PDB entry 7PIS | electron microscopy, 15.00 A resolution (very low resolution: no residue pairs are listed; an interface is given only as per-side residue counts) | chains c and 3 of the 56 polymer chains in the assembly

# Chain c
Molecule: 50S ribosomal protein L4
From: Mycoplasma pneumoniae M129
UniProt: P75579 (RL4_MYCPN); residues 1-212 here = UniProt positions 1-212
Amino-acid sequence (212 residues; each row starts with the number of its first residue):
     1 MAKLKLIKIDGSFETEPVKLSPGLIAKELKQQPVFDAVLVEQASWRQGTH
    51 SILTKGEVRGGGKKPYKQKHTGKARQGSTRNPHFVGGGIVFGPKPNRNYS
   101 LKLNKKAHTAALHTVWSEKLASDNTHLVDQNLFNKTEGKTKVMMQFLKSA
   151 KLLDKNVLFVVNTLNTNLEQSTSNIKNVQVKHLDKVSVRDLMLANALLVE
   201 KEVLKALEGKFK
Disordered / not traced: 1, 212

# Chain 3
Molecule: 23S ribosomal RNA
From: Mycoplasma pneumoniae M129
Sequence (2907 nucleotides; row label = number of the first residue in the row):
     1 UACAAUAAGUUACUAAGGGCUUAUGGUGGAUGCCUUGGCACUAAUAGGCG
    51 AUGAAGGACGUGUUAACCUGCGAUAAGCUUCGGGUAGGUGGUAAGAACCU
   101 CAGAUCCGGAGAUUUCCGAAUGGAGCAAUCCGGUAGUUGGAAACAGCUAU
   151 CAUUAAUUGAUGAAUAAAUAGUCAAUUAAAGCAAUACGUGGUGAAGUGAA
   201 ACAUCUCAGUAGCCACAGGAAAAGAAAACGAAUGUGAUUCCGUGUGUAGU
   251 GGCGAGCGAAAGCGGAACAGGCCAAACUUAUCAUUAGAUAGGGGUUGUAG
   301 GGCUUGCAAUGUGGACUUGAAAACGAUAGAAGAAGCUGUUGGAAAGCAGC
   351 GCGCAAAAGGGUGAUAGCCCCGUAUUUGAAAUUGUUUUCAUACCUAGCGA
   401 GAUCCCUGAGUAGCUCGGAAAACGUUAUUUUGAGUGAAUCUGCCCAGACC
   451 AUUGGGUAAGCCUAAAUACUAAUUAGUGACCGAUAGCGAAACAGUACCGU
   501 GAGGGAAAGGUGAAAAGAACCCAGAGAUGGGAGUGAAAUAGAUUCUGAAA
   551 CCAUAUGCCUACAACGUGUCAGAGCACAUUAAUGUGUGAUGGCGUGCGUU
   601 UUGAAGUAUGAGCCGGCGAGUUAUGAUAGCAAGCGUUAGUUAACCAGGAG
   651 AUGGGGAGCUGUAGCGAAAGCGAGUUUUAAAAGAGCGUUUGUUUGUUAUU
   701 AUAGACCCGAAACGGGUUGAGCUAGUCAUGAGCAGGUUGAAGGUUGAGUA
   751 ACAUCAACUGGAGGACCGAACCGACUCUCGUUGAAACGAUAGCGGAUGAC
   801 UUGUGAUUAGGGGUGAAAUUCCAAUCGAAAUCCGUGAUAGCUGGUUCUCG
   851 UCGAAAUAGCUUUAAGGCUAGCGUGAGAUCACAAAUAAGUGGAGGUAAAG
   901 CUACUGAAUGUAUGAUGGCGCCACCUAGGCGUACUGAAUACAAUUAAACU
   951 CUGAAUGCCAUUUAUUUUAUUCUCGCAGUCAGACAGUGGGGGAUAAGCUU
  1001 CAUUGUCAAGAGGGGAAGAGCCCAGAUCAUUAAAUAAGGUCCCCAAAAUA
  1051 UACUAAGUGGAAAAGGAUGUGAAAGUGCUAAAACAGCAAGGAUGUUGGCU
  1101 UAGAAGCAGCCAUCGUUUAAAGAGUGCGUAACAGCUCACUUGUCGAGUGU
  1151 UUUUGCGCCGAAGAUGUAACGGGGCUAAGUAUAUUACCGAAUUUAUGGAU
  1201 AAGAUUUAUAUCUUGUGGUAGACGAGCGUUGUAUUGGAGUUGAAGUCAAA
  1251 GCGUGAGCAUUGGUGGAUCCAAUACAAGUGAGAAUGCCGGCAUGAGUAAC
  1301 GCUUGGGAGUGAGAAUCUCCCAAACCGAUUGACUAAGGUUUCCUGGACCA
  1351 GGGUCGUCCUUCCAGGGUUAGUCUGGACCUAAGCUGAGGCUGAAAAGCGU
  1401 AGGCGAUGGACAACAGGUUAAUAUUCCUGUACUUACAGUUAGACUGAUGG
  1451 AGUGACAAAGAAGGUUUUCCACCCCCAUAAUUGGAUUUGGGGAUAAAUCA
  1501 UAAGGUGGUACAAUAGGCAAAUCCGUUGUGCAUAACAUUGAGUGAUGAUG
  1551 UCGAGUGAAUGAGUGAUCAAGUAGCGAAGGUGGUAUUAAUCAUGCUUUCA
  1601 AGAAAAGCUUCUAGGGUUAAUCUAGCUGUAACCAGUACCGAGAACGAACA
  1651 CACGUAGUCAAGGAGAGGAUCCUAAGGUUAGCGAGUGAACUAUAGCCAAG
  1701 GAACUCUGCAAAUUAACCCCGUAAGUUAGCGAGAAGGGGUGCUUAUGUAA
  1751 AAGUAAGCCGCAGUGAAGAACGAGGGGGGACUGUUUAACUAAAACACAAC
  1801 UCUAUGCCAAACCGUAAGGUGAUGUAUAUGGGGUGACACCUGCCCAGUGC
  1851 UGGAAGGUUAAAGAAGGAGGUUAGCGCAAGCGAAGCUUUUAACUGAAGCC
  1901 CCAGUGAACGGCGGCCGUAACUAUAACGGUCCUAAGGUAGCGAAAUUCCU
  1951 AGUCGGGUAAAUUCCGUCCCGCUUGAAUGGUGUAACCAUCUCUUGACUGU
  2001 CUCGGCUAUAGACUCGGUGAAAUCCAGGUACGGGUGAAGACACCCGUUAG
  2051 GCGCAACGGGACGGAAAGACCCCGUGAAGCUUUACUGUAGCUUAAUAUUG
  2101 AUCAGGACAUUAUCAUGUAGAGAAUAGGUAGGAGCAAUCGAUGCAAGUUC
  2151 GCUAGGACUUGUUGAUGCGAAAGGUGGAAUACUACCCUUGGUUGUGUGCU
  2201 GUUCUAAUUGGUAACUGUUAUCCAGUUUCAAGACAGUGUUAGGUGGGCAG
  2251 UUUGACUGGGGCGGUCGCCUCCUAAAAGGUAACGGAGGCGUACAAAGGUA
  2301 CCUUCAGUACGGUUGGAAAUCGUAUGUAGAGUGUAAUGGUGUAAGGGUGC
  2351 UUGACUGUGAGACAUACAGGUCGAACAGGUGAGAAAUCAGGUCAUAGUGA
  2401 UCCGGUGGUCCAGUAUGGAAUGGCCAUCGCUCAACGGAUAAAAGCUACUC
  2451 CGGGGAUAACAGGCUGAUACUGCCCAAGAGUUCAUAUCGACGGCAGUGUU
  2501 UGGCACCUCGAUGUCGACUCAUCUCAUCCUCGAGCUGAAGCAGGUUCGAA
  2551 GGGUUCGGCUGUUCGCCGAUUAAAGAGAUACGUGAGUUGGGUUCAAACCG
  2601 UCGUGAGACAGGUUGGUCCCUAUCUAUUGUGCCCGUAGGAAGAUUGAAGA
  2651 GUGUUGCUUCUAGUACGAGAGGACCGAAGCGAGGACACCUCUUAUGCUCC
  2701 AGUUGUAGCGCCAGCUGCACCGCUGGGUAGUAACGUGUCUAUUAGAUAAA
  2751 CGCUGAAAGCAUCUAAGUGUGAAACUAUCUCAAAGAUUAAUCUUCCCAUU
  2801 UCGCAAGAAAGUAAGAGCCGUCAAAGACGAUGACGUUGAUAGGUUACAGG
  2851 UGUAAGCAUAGUGAUAUGUUGAGCUGAGUAAUACUAAUUGCUCGAGGACU
  2901 UAUUGGA
Disordered / not traced: 1-7, 923-927, 1560-1569, 2901-2907

# How chain c and chain 3 interact
At this resolution (15 A) residue pairs are not listed: 92 residues of chain c and 90 of chain 3 lie at the interface.

# Overview
Chain c and chain 3 form an interface of 92 and 90 residues respectively.
Here chain c is 50S ribosomal protein L4 and chain 3 is 23S ribosomal RNA, both from Mycoplasma pneumoniae
M129. Entry 7PIS (70S ribosome with EF-G, A*- and P/E-site tRNAs in pseudouridimycin-treated Mycoplasma
pneumoniae cells) was determined by electron microscopy, deposited together with 7OOC, 7OOD, 7P6Z, 7PAH, 7PAI,
7PAJ and 23 further entries.
